6WCJ - chains D and H of the 15 polymer chains in the assembly; structure by electron microscopy, 6.30 A resolution (low resolution: residue-level contacts below are approximate; hydrogen-bond / salt-bridge calls are withheld).

# Chain D (and H)
Name: Clathrin heavy chain 1
From: Bos taurus
Notes: chain H of this document is another copy of the same molecule, construct and numbering; everything in this record applies to it too
UniProtKB: P49951 (CLH1_BOVIN); residues 1-1675 here = UniProt positions 1-1675
Chain sequence (1675 residues; row label = number of the first residue in the row):
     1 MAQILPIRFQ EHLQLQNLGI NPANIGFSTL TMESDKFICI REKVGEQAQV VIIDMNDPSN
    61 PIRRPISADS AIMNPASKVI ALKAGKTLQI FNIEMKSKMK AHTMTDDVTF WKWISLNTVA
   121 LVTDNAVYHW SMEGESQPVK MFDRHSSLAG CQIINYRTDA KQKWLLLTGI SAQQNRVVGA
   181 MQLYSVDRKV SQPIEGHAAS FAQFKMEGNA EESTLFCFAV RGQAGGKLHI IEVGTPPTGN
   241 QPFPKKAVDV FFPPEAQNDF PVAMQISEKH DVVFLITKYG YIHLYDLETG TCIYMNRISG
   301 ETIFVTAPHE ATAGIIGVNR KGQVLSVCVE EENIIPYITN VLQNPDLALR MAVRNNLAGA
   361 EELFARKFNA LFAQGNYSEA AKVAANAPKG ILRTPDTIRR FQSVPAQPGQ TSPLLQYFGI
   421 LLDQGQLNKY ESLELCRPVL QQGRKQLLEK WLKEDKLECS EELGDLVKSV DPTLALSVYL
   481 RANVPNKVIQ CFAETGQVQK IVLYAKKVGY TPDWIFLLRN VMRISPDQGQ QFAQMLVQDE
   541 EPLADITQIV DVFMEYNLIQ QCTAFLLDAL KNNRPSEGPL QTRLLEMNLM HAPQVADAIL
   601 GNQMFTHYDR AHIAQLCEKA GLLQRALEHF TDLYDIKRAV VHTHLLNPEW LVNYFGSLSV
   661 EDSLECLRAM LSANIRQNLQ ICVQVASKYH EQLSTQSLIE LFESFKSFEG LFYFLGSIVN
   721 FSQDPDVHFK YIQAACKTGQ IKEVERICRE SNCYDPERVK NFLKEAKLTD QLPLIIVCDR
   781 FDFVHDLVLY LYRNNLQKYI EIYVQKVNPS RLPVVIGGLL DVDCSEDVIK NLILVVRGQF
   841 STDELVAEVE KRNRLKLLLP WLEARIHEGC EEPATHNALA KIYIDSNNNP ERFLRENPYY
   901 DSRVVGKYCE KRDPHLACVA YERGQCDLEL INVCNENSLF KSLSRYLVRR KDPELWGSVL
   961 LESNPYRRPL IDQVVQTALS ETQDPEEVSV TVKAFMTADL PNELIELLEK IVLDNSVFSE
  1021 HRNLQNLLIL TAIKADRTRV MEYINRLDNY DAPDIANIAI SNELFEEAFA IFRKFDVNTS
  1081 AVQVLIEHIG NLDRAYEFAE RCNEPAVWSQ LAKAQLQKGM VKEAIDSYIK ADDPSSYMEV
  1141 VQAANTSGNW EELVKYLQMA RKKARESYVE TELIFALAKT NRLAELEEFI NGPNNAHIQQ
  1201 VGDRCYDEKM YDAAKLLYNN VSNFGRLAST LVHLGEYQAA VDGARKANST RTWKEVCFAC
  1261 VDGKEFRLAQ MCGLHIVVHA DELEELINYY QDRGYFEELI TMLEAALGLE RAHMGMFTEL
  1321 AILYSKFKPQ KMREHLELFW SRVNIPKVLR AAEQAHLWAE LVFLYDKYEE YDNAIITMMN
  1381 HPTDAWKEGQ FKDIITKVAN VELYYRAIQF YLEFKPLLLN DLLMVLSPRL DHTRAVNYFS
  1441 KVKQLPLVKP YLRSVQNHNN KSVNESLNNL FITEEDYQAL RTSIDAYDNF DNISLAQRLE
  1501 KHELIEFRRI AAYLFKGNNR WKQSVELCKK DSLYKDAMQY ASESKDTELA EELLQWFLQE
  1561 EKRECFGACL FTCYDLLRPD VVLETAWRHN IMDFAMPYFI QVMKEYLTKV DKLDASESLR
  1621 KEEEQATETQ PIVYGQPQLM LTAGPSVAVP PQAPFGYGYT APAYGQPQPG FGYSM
Unresolved in the structure: 1-1247, 1642-1675 (chain H: 1-634, 1076-1675)
Swiss-Prot annotation at these positions:
  - region: Ala68 to Asp107 (WD40-like repeat 2), Thr302 to Glu330 (WD40-like repeat 7), Glu449 to Asp465 (Binding site for the uncoating ATPase, involved in lattice disassembly)
  - modified residue: Ala2 (N-acetylalanine), Ser67 (Phosphoserine), Thr105 (Phosphothreonine), Tyr184 (Phosphotyrosine), Thr394 (Phosphothreonine), Tyr634 (Phosphotyrosine), Lys737 (N6-succinyllysine), Lys856 (N6-acetyllysine), Tyr899 (Phosphotyrosine), Ser1167 (Phosphoserine), Tyr1206 (Phosphotyrosine), Ser1229 (Phosphoserine), Lys1441 (N6-acetyllysine), Tyr1477 (Phosphotyrosine), Tyr1487 (Phosphotyrosine), Ser1494 (Phosphoserine), Lys1501 (N6-acetyllysine)

# Chain D / chain H interface
Contacting residue pairs (10):
  Ile1632(D) with Ser672(H); Ala673(H); Ile675(H)
  Val1633(D) with Ile675(H); Arg676(H)
  Gly1635(D) with Ile675(H)
  Gln1636(D) with Gln677(H)
  Pro1637(D) with His644(H); Gln677(H)
  Gln1638(D) with Gln677(H)

# In short
Chain D and chain H each contribute 6 residues to their interface.
Both chains are Clathrin heavy chain 1 (Bos taurus). Entry 6WCJ (Asymmetric vertex of the clathrin minicoat
cage) was determined by electron microscopy.
